7AIB - chains B and E of the 5 polymer chains in the assembly; structure by electron microscopy, 4.70 A resolution (low resolution: residue-level contacts below are approximate; hydrogen-bond / salt-bridge calls are withheld).

[Chain B]
Name: DNA mismatch repair protein MutS
Source organism: Escherichia coli (strain K12)
Reference sequence: P23909 (MUTS_ECOLI); residues 1-853 here = UniProt positions 1-853
Sequence (853 residues; numbered 1 to 853; the number before each row is that of its first residue):
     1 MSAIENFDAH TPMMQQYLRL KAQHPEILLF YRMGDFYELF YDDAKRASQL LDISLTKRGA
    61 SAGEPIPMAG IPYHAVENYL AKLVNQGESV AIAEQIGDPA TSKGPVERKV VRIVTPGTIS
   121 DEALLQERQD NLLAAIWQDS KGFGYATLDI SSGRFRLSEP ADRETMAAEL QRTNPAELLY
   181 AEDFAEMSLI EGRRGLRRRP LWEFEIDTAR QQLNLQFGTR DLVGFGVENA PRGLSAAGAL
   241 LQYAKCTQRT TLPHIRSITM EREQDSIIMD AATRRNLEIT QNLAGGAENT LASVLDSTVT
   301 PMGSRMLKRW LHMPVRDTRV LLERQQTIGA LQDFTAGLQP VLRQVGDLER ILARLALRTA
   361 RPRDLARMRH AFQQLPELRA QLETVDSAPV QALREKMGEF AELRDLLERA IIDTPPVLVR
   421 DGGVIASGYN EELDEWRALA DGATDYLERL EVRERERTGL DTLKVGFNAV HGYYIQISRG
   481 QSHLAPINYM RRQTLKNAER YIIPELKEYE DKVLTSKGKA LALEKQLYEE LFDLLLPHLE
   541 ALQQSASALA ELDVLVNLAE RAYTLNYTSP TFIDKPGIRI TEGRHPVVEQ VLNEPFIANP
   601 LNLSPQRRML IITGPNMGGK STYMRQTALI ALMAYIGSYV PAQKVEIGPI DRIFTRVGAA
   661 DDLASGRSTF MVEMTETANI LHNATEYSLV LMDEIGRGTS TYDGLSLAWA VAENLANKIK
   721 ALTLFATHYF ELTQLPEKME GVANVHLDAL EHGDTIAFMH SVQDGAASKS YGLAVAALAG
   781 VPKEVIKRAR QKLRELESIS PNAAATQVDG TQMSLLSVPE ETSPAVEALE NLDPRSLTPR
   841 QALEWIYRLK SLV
Not modelled in the structure: 1-127, 660-669, 801-853
Differences from the reference sequence: engineered mutation Ala93 (Cys in P23909), Ser235 (Cys in P23909), Ala239 (Cys in P23909), Cys246 (Asp in P23909), Ser297 (Cys in P23909), Ser569 (Cys in P23909), Val711 (Cys in P23909), Arg835 (Asp in P23909)
Residues lining bound ligands:
  - AMP-PNP (ANP; phosphoaminophosphonic acid-adenylate ester), molecule 1: Arg220, Phe670, Met671
  - AMP-PNP (ANP), molecule 2: Val588, Leu592, Glu594, Phe596, Ile597, Pro615, Asn616, Met617, Gly618, Gly619, Lys620, Ser621, Thr622, His760
Curated features (UniProtKB/Swiss-Prot):
  - binding site (ATP): Gly614 to Ser621

[Chain E]
Molecule: 30-nt DNA strand
Sequence (30 nucleotides; numbered 11 to 40; the number before each row is that of its first residue):
    11 TCAGCGGTAC CCAATTCGCC CTATAGGCAT

[Chain B / chain E interface]
Contacting residue pairs (5; chain B residue first):
  Pro301(B) with DG17(E)
  Arg363(B) with DG16(E)
  Arg367(B) with DG16(E); DG17(E)
  Thr414(B) with DC15(E)
Also at the interface, not in a pair above, chain E (4 interface residues in all): DG14

[Summary]
The chain B/chain E interface involves 4 residues from each chain. Chain B binds AMP-PNP. UniProt lists 8
ATP-binding residues on chain B.
Here chain B is DNA mismatch repair protein MutS (Escherichia coli (strain K12)) and chain E is a 30-nt DNA
strand. Entry 7AIB (MutS-MutL in clamp state) was determined by electron microscopy (same publication as 7AI5,
7AI6, 7AI7 and 7AIC).
